1H2U - chains A and X; structure by X-ray diffraction, 2.40 A resolution.

Chain A:
Name: 80 kDa nuclear cap binding protein
Organism: Homo sapiens
Notes: fragment: mif4g domain, residues 20-652, 701-790
Reference sequence: Q09161 (CB80_HUMAN); residue numbers follow UniProt; this construct covers 20-652, 702-790
Sequence (723 residues; numbered 20 to 790; 48 numbers in that range are skipped by the numbering (no residue carries them; nothing is unmodelled there); the number before each row is that of its first residue):
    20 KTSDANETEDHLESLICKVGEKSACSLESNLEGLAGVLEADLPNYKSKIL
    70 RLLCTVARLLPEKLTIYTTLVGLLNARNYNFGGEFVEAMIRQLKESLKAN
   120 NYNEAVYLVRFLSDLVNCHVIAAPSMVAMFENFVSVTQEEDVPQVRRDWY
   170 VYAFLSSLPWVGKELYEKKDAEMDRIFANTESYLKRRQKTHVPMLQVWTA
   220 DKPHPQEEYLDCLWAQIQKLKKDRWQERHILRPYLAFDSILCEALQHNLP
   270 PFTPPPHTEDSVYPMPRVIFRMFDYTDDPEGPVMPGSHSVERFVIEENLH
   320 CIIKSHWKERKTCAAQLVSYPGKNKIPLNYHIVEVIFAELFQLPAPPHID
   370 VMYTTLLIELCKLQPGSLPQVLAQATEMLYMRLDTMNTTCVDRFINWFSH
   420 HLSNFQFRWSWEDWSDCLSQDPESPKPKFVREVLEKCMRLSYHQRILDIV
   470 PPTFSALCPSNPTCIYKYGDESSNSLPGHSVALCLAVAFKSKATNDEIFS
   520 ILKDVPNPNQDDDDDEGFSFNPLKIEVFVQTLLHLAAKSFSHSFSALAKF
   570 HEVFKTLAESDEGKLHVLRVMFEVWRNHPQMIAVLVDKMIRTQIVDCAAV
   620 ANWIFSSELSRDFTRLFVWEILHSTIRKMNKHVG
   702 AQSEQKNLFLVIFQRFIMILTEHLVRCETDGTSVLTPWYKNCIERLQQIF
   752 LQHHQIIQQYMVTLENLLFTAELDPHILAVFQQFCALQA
Not modelled in the structure: 20-25, 528-538
Construct notes: engineered mutation S479 (Ala in Q09161)
Swiss-Prot annotation at these positions:
  - modified residue: T21 (Phosphothreonine), S22 (Phosphoserine), S201 (Phosphoserine), K204 (N6-acetyllysine)
  - mutagenesis: T21 to S22 (Reduced phosphorylation by RPS6KB1. Abolishes phosphorylation by RPS6KB1; when associated with A-7)

Chain X:
Name: 20 kDa nuclear cap binding protein
Organism: Homo sapiens
Reference sequence: P52298 (CB20_HUMAN); residues 1-156 here = UniProt positions 1-156
Sequence (156 residues; numbered 1 to 156; the number before each row is that of its first residue):
     1 MSGGLLKALRSDSYVELSQYRDQHFRGDNEEQEKLLKKSCTLYVGNLSFY
    51 TTEEQIYELFSKSGDIKKIIMGLDKMKKTACGFCFVEYYSRADAENAMRY
   101 INGTRLDDRIIRTDWDAGFKEGRQYGRGRSGGQVRDEYRQDYDAGRGGYG
   151 KLAQNQ
Not modelled in the structure: 1-3, 153-156
Residues lining bound ligands: 7N-methyl-8-hydroguanosine-5'-monophosphate / GDP: Y20, D22, Y43, F83, F85, R112, D114, W115, D116, R123, Y125, G126, R127, G128, G132, Q133, V134, R135
Swiss-Prot annotation at these positions:
  - binding site (mRNA): Y20, Y43, R112 to D116, R123 to R127, Q133, V134
  - modified residue: S2 (N-acetylserine), S13 (Phosphoserine), S18 (Phosphoserine), R146 (Omega-N-methylarginine)
  - mutagenesis: Y20 (Y20A: Abolishes mRNA cap-binding; Y20F: Strongly impairs mRNA cap-binding), F25 (F25A: Does not affect mRNA cap-binding), Y43 (Y43A: Abolishes mRNA cap-binding; Y43F: Does not affect mRNA cap-binding), N46 (N46A: Does not affect mRNA cap-binding), F83 (F83A: Abolishes mRNA cap-binding), F85 (F85A: Impairs mRNA cap-binding), R112 (R112A/T: Does not affect mRNA cap-binding), D114 (D114A: Does not affect mRNA cap-binding), D116 (D116A: Abolishes mRNA cap-binding), F119 (F119A: Does not affect mRNA cap-binding), Y138 (Y138A: Does not affect mRNA cap-binding)
Reported in the primary citation:
  - binding site for 7N-methyl-8-hydroguanosine-5'-monophosphate: Y20, Y43
  - conformationally variable residues (order/disorder transition): G126 to L152
  - binding site for the ligand GDP: Q19, N29, Y138
  - mutagenesis - D116A: decreased binding to m7G-capped-RNA (citing earlier work)
  - mutagenesis - R112T: unchanged binding to capped RNA

Chain A / chain X interface:
Pairs across the interface (60):
  E32(A) with L6(X); K7(X), hydrogen bond (side chain-backbone)
  C36(A) with L6(X), hydrophobic
  R70(A) with G4(X)
  T74(A) with G4(X); L5(X); L6(X)
  R77(A) with G4(X), hydrogen bond (side chain-backbone)
  L78(A) with G4(X)
  S324(A) with L9(X)
  W326(A) with Y100(X), hydrogen bond (backbone-side chain)
  K327(A) with L9(X), hydrogen bond (side chain-backbone); S11(X); D12(X); R99(X); Y100(X)
  E328(A) with S11(X), hydrogen bond; D12(X), hydrogen bond (side chain-backbone); S13(X), hydrogen bond; Y14(X)
  R329(A) with Y14(X); R99(X), hydrogen bond (side chain-backbone); Y100(X); N102(X), hydrogen bond (side chain-backbone); G103(X)
  K330(A) with Y14(X), hydrogen bond (backbone-side chain)
  I368(A) with K62(X); S63(X); N96(X); Y100(X), hydrophobic
  V370(A) with K62(X); I101(X), hydrophobic
  M371(A) with Y100(X), hydrophobic
  T374(A) with Y100(X)
  N415(A) with K62(X)
  H419(A) with L59(X); K62(X)
  S422(A) with R105(X)
  N423(A) with T104(X); R105(X), hydrogen bond (side chain-backbone)
  Q425(A) with R105(X); D108(X)
  K455(A) with E58(X), salt bridge
  R458(A) with Q55(X); E58(X), salt bridge
  L459(A) with E58(X); L59(X)
  S460(A) with Q55(X), hydrogen bond (backbone-side chain)
  S558(A) with E53(X); E54(X)
  F559(A) with E53(X); E54(X), hydrogen bond (backbone-side chain); Y57(X), hydrophobic
  S560(A) with E53(X), hydrogen bond
  F563(A) with Y57(X)
  Q599(A) with E54(X), hydrogen bond (side chain-backbone); E58(X)
  K607(A) with K67(X), hydrogen bond (side chain-backbone)
  R610(A) with D65(X); Y89(X), hydrogen bond
Also at the interface, not in a pair above, chain A (38 interface residues in all): V75, L79, Y461, S643, R646, K650
Also at the interface, not in a pair above, chain X (32 interface residues in all): R10, I69, D107

In short:
Chain A and chain X form an interface of 38 and 32 residues respectively, with 17 hydrogen bonds and 2 salt
bridges. Polar contacts include K455(A)-E58(X), R458(A)-E58(X) and E32(A)-K7(X). From the paper: a binding
site for the ligand GDP at Q19(X), N29(X) and Y138(X); D116A of chain X reduces binding to m7G-capped-RNA.
Here chain A is 80 kDa nuclear cap binding protein and chain X is 20 kDa nuclear cap binding protein, both
from Homo sapiens. Entry 1H2U (Structure of the human nuclear cap-binding-complex (CBC) in complex with a cap
analogue m7GpppG) was determined by X-ray diffraction, deposited together with 1H2T and 1H2V.
